PDB entry 6X65 | electron microscopy, 3.70 A resolution | chains CD and P of the 153 polymer chains in the assembly

[Chain CD]
Protein: DotD
Organism: Legionella pneumophila
Reference sequence: O52183 (O52183_LEGPN); residue numbers follow UniProt; this construct covers 1-163
Sequence (163 residues; row label = number of the first residue in the row):
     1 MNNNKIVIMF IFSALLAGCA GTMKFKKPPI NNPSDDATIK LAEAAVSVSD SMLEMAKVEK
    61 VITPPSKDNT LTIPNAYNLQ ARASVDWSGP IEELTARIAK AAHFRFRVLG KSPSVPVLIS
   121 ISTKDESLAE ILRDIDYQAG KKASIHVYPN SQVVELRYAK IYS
Not modelled in the structure: 1-24, 160-163

[Chain P]
Protein: Outer membrane protein, OmpA family protein
Organism: Legionella pneumophila
Reference sequence: Q5ZXS4 (Q5ZXS4_LEGPH); residue numbers follow UniProt; this construct covers 1-249
Sequence (249 residues; numbered 1 to 249; the number before each row is that of its first residue):
     1 MRNLMRCLIM IKSLIKGVDM SRKLAKTRIL GYGLMICFLA GCFHPPYNNF QPDRRAVKRV
    61 GVDTGIGAVA GAIASGTASG TLIGAAAGGT VGLVASIYRD SKRKIIRDLQ KQDIQYVEYG
   121 DTRTLIIPTD KYFMFSSPRL NEICYPGLNN VIRLLNFYPQ STIYVAGFTD NVGSRSHKRK
   181 LSQAQAETMM TFLWANGIAA KRLKAEGYGD KNAISDNAII HGSAQNRRIE IQWFTSPAQP
   241 PQPQMAYVK
Not modelled in the structure: 1-98, 235-249

[How chain CD and chain P interact]
Residue-residue contacts (24):
  K26(CD) - I143(P)
  K27(CD) - I143(P)
  P28(CD) - I143(P)
  P29(CD) - M134(P)  hydrophobic
  D36(CD) - I220(P)
  D36(CD) - A224(P)
  D36(CD) - R227(P)
  A37(CD) - I220(P)
  I39(CD) - D130(P)
  I39(CD) - F135(P)
  I39(CD) - R227(P)
  K40(CD) - N171(P)
  K40(CD) - V172(P)
  K40(CD) - N217(P)  hydrogen bond (side chain-backbone)
  K40(CD) - I219(P)
  K40(CD) - I220(P)
  K40(CD) - S223(P)  hydrogen bond
  A42(CD) - F135(P)
  E43(CD) - F135(P)
  E43(CD) - D170(P)
  E43(CD) - V172(P)
  E43(CD) - R227(P)  salt bridge
  A44(CD) - V172(P)  hydrophobic
  S47(CD) - G173(P)
Interface residues without a listed pair, chain CD (14 interface residues in all): N32, P33
Interface residues without a listed pair, chain P (16 interface residues in all): A218, H221

[Overview]
Chain CD and chain P form an interface of 14 and 16 residues respectively; the contacts include 2 hydrogen
bonds and 1 salt bridge. Polar pairs include E43(CD)-R227(P), K40(CD)-N217(P) and K40(CD)-S223(P).
Here chain CD is DotD and chain P is Outer membrane protein, OmpA family protein, both from Legionella
pneumophila. Entry 6X65 (Legionella pneumophila Dot/Icm T4SS) was determined by electron microscopy together
with 6X66, 6X64 and 6X62 from the same study.
